Entry 8TV9 (electron microscopy, 8.15 A resolution (very low resolution: no residue pairs are listed; an interface is given only as per-side residue counts)); this record covers chains AH and BD of the 37 polymer chains in the assembly.

[Chain AH]
Name: Fimbrial protein
Organism: Acinetobacter genomosp. 16BJ
Reference sequence: N9RQW9 (N9RQW9_9GAMM); residue numbers follow UniProt; this construct covers 9-78
Sequence (70 residues; numbered 9 to 78; the number before each row is that of its first residue):
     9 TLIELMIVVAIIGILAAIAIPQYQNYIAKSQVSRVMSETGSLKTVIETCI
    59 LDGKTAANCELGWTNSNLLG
Disulfide bonds: Cys57-Cys67

[Chain BD]
Name: Fimbrial protein
Organism: Acinetobacter genomosp. 16BJ
Reference sequence: N9RQW9 (N9RQW9_9GAMM); numbering as in UniProt (aligned over 79-147)
Sequence (69 residues; numbered 79 to 147; the number before each row is that of its first residue):
    79 STAAVTGQTGLTITYPASATESAAIQGTFGNSAAIKIKNQTLTWTRTPEG
   129 AWSCATTVEAKFKPAGCAS
Disulfide bonds: Cys132-Cys145

[Chain AH / chain BD interface]
At this resolution (8 A) residue pairs are not listed: 7 residues of chain AH and 8 of chain BD lie at the interface.

[Summary]
7 residues of chain AH and 8 residues of chain BD are in contact.
Chain AH is Fimbrial protein and chain BD is Fimbrial protein, both from Acinetobacter genomosp. 16BJ; the
structure, Inner Mat-T4P complex, was determined by electron microscopy together with 8TOB, 8TOC, 8TVA, 8TW2
and 8TWC from the same study.
